Entry 8J1J (electron microscopy, 2.91 A resolution); this record covers chains A and E of the 5 polymer chains in the assembly.

# Chain A
Name: Transposase IS605 OrfB C-terminal domain-containing protein
Organism: Sulfoacidibacillus thermotolerans
UniProt: A0A2U3D0N8 (A0A2U3D0N8_9BACL); residue numbers follow UniProt; this construct covers 1-422
Chain sequence (432 residues; each row starts with the number of its first residue; numbers below 1 keep their minus sign (Met-9 is residue -9)):
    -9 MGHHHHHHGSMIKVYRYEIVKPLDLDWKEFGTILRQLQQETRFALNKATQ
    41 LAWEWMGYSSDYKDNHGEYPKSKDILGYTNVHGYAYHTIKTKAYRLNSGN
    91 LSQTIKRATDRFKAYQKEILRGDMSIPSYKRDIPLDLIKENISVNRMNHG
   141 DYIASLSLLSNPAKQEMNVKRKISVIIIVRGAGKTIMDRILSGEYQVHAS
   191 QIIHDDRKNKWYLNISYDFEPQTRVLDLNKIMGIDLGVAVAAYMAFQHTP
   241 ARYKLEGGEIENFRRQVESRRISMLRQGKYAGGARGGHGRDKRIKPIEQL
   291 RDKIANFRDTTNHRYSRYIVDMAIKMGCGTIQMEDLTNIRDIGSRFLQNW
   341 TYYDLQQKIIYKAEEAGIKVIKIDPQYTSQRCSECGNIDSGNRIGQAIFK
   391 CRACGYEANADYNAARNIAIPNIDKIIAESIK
Not modelled in the structure: -9 to -2
Sequence notes: initiating methionine (-9); expression tag (-8 to 0); engineered mutation Tyr48 (Phe in A0A2U3D0N8), His188 (Ser in A0A2U3D0N8), Ala232 (Val in A0A2U3D0N8), Met316 (Glu in A0A2U3D0N8)
Curated features (UniProtKB/Swiss-Prot):
  - region: Gln212 to Lys220 (Linker), Arg371 to Asn399 (Target nucleic acid-binding (TNB)), Ala400 to Ser420 (RuvC-II)
  - active site: Asp225, Glu324, Asp401
  - binding site (Zn(2+)): Cys372, Cys375, Cys391, Cys394
Ion coordination: Zn2+: Cys372, Cys375, Cys391, Cys394
Reported in the primary citation:
  - mutagenesis - F48Y/S188H/V232A/E316M, D195K, D195K/V232A, D195K/D208R/V232A: increased catalytic activity
  - self-association interface (contacts with another copy of this molecule); pairs are residue here / residue on that copy: Tyr48-Gly57 (hydrogen bond)
  - binding site for the 38-nt DNA strand: His188
  - contacts within the chain: Ile2-His188, Thr239-Met316 (hydrophobic contact), Ala241-Met316 (hydrophobic contact)
  - binding site for the 118-nt RNA strand: Trp17

# Chain E
Molecule: 38-nt DNA strand
Organism: Sulfoacidibacillus thermotolerans
Sequence (38 nucleotides; row label = number of the first residue in the row; numbers below 1 keep their minus sign (DT-12 is residue -12)):
   -12 TTTTCTAATTTAGGAAATTAGGTGCGCTTGAACCATTC
Not modelled in the structure: -12 to -11, 1-25

# How chain A and chain E interact
Pairs across the interface (22):
  Lys63(A) with DA-1(E), salt bridge to the phosphate
  Tyr68(A) with DT-2(E), phosphate contact; DA-1(E), phosphate contact
  Thr69(A) with DA-1(E), hydrogen bond to the phosphate
  Asn70(A) with DG0(E), hydrogen bond to the base
  His72(A) with DA-1(E), hydrogen bond to the base
  Tyr76(A) with DT-4(E), sugar contact; DT-3(E), hydrogen bond to the phosphate; DT-2(E), base contact
  Lys80(A) with DT-3(E), salt bridge to the phosphate
  Asn87(A) with DA-5(E), sugar contact; DT-4(E), hydrogen bond to the phosphate
  Ser88(A) with DT-4(E), hydrogen bond to the phosphate; DT-3(E), base contact
  Gly89(A) with DT-4(E), base contact
  Ser92(A) with DT-2(E), hydrogen bond to the base
  Ser147(A) with DA-5(E), hydrogen bond to the phosphate
  Ser150(A) with DT-4(E), hydrogen bond to the phosphate
  Asn151(A) with DA-5(E), phosphate contact; DT-4(E), hydrogen bond to the phosphate
  Lys154(A) with DA-5(E), salt bridge to the phosphate
  Lys162(A) with DA-6(E), salt bridge to the phosphate
Interface residues without a listed pair, chain A (17 interface residues in all): Asn131

# Summary
The interface between chain A and chain E involves 17 residues on one side and 7 on the other; the contacts
include 10 hydrogen bonds and 4 salt bridges. Polar contacts include Asn70(A)-DG0(E), His72(A)-DA-1(E) and
Ser92(A)-DT-2(E). The paper reports a binding site for the 38-nt DNA strand at His188(A);
F48Y/S188H/V232A/E316M, D195K and D195K/V232A of chain A, among others, increase catalytic activity.
Here chain A is Transposase IS605 OrfB C-terminal domain-containing protein and chain E is a 38-nt DNA strand,
both from Sulfoacidibacillus thermotolerans. Entry 8J1J (Cryo-EM structure of the
AsCas12f-YHAM-sgRNAS3-5v7-target DNA) was determined by electron microscopy (same publication as 8J12 and
8J3R).
